PDB entry 7TMC | electron microscopy, 3.25 A resolution | chains A and B of the 3 polymer chains in the assembly

[Chain A (and B)]
Molecule: Transmembrane protein 106B
Organism: Homo sapiens
Notes: chain B of this document is another copy of the same molecule, construct and numbering; everything in this record applies to it too
UniProt: Q9NUM4 (T106B_HUMAN); numbering as in UniProt (aligned over 1-274)
Chain sequence (274 residues; each row starts with the number of its first residue):
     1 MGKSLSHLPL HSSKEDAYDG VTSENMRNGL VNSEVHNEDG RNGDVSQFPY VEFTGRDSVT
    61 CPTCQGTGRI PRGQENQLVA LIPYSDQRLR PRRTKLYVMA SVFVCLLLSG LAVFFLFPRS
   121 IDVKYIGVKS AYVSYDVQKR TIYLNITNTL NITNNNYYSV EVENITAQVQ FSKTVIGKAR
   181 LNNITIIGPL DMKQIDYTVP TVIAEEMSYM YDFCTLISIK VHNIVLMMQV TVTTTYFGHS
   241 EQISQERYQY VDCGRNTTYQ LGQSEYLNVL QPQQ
Disordered / not traced: 1-119, 255-274
Disulfides: C214-C253
Covalently attached groups: N-acetylglucosamine (NAG) linked to N145, N151, N164, N183
Curated features (UniProtKB/Swiss-Prot):
  - modified residue: S33 (Phosphoserine)
  - lipidation: G2 (N-myristoyl glycine)
  - glycosylation (N-linked (GlcNAc...) asparagine): N145, N151, N164, N183, N256
  - natural variant: D252 (D252N: In HLD16)
  - mutagenesis: M210 to F213 (Highly decreased number of infected cells by SARS-CoV-2. No effect on infection with HCoV-229E), M210 (M210A: Decreased number of infected cells by SARS-CoV-2. No effect on infection with HCoV-229E), F213 (F213A: Decreased number of infected cells by SARS-CoV-2. No effect on infection with HCoV-229E)
What the authors report for this chain:
  - post-translational modification sites: N145, N151, N164, N183

[Interface between chain A and chain B]
Pairs across the interface - 300 pairs, chain A then chain B:
  S120(A) - S120(B)  hydrogen bond (backbone-backbone)
  I121(A) - S120(B)  hydrogen bond (backbone-backbone)
  I121(A) - I121(B)
  D122(A) - I121(B)  hydrogen bond (backbone-backbone)
  D122(A) - D122(B)
  D122(A) - V123(B)
  D122(A) - K124(B)  salt bridge
  V123(A) - V123(B)
  K124(A) - V123(B)  hydrogen bond (backbone-backbone)
  K124(A) - K124(B)
  K124(A) - Y125(B)  hydrogen bond (backbone-backbone)
  Y125(A) - Y125(B)  hydrophobic
  I126(A) - Y125(B)  hydrogen bond (backbone-backbone)
  I126(A) - I126(B)  hydrophobic
  I126(A) - G127(B)  hydrogen bond (backbone-backbone)
  G127(A) - G127(B)
  V128(A) - V128(B)  hydrogen bond (backbone-backbone)
  V128(A) - K129(B)  hydrogen bond (backbone-backbone)
  K129(A) - K129(B)
  S130(A) - I126(B)
  S130(A) - K129(B)  hydrogen bond (backbone-backbone)
  S130(A) - S130(B)
  S130(A) - A131(B)  hydrogen bond (backbone-backbone)
  A131(A) - A131(B)
  Y132(A) - A131(B)  hydrogen bond (backbone-backbone)
  Y132(A) - Y132(B)  hydrogen bond (backbone-backbone)
  V133(A) - Y132(B)  hydrogen bond (backbone-backbone)
  V133(A) - V133(B)
  V133(A) - S134(B)  hydrogen bond (backbone-backbone)
  S134(A) - S134(B)
  Y135(A) - S134(B)  hydrogen bond (backbone-backbone)
  Y135(A) - D136(B)
  D136(A) - D136(B)
  V137(A) - D136(B)  hydrogen bond (backbone-backbone)
  V137(A) - Q138(B)
  Q138(A) - Q138(B)
  Q138(A) - K139(B)
  Q138(A) - T141(B)
  K139(A) - K139(B)
  R140(A) - K139(B)  hydrogen bond (backbone-backbone)
  R140(A) - R140(B)
  T141(A) - R140(B)
  T141(A) - T141(B)
  T141(A) - I142(B)  hydrogen bond (backbone-backbone)
  I142(A) - I142(B)
  Y143(A) - I142(B)  hydrogen bond (backbone-backbone)
  Y143(A) - Y143(B)  hydrophobic
  Y143(A) - L144(B)  hydrogen bond (backbone-backbone)
  Y143(A) - I146(B)
  L144(A) - L144(B)
  L144(A) - N145(B)  hydrogen bond (backbone-backbone)
  N145(A) - N145(B)
  I146(A) - N145(B)
  I146(A) - I146(B)
  I146(A) - T147(B)  hydrogen bond (backbone-backbone)
  N148(A) - Y135(B)
  N148(A) - I146(B)
  N148(A) - T147(B)
  N148(A) - N148(B)
  N148(A) - T149(B)  hydrogen bond (backbone-backbone)
  T149(A) - T149(B)
  L150(A) - Y135(B)
  L150(A) - T149(B)  hydrogen bond (backbone-backbone)
  L150(A) - N151(B)
  N151(A) - N151(B)
  I152(A) - Y132(B)
  I152(A) - N151(B)  hydrogen bond (backbone-backbone)
  I152(A) - I152(B)
  I152(A) - T153(B)  hydrogen bond (backbone-backbone)
  T153(A) - T153(B)
  N154(A) - Y132(B)  hydrogen bond
  N154(A) - T153(B)  hydrogen bond (backbone-backbone)
  N154(A) - N154(B)
  N154(A) - N155(B)
  N154(A) - N156(B)
  N155(A) - N155(B)  hydrogen bond
  N156(A) - N155(B)  hydrogen bond (backbone-backbone)
  N156(A) - N156(B)
  N156(A) - Y157(B)  hydrogen bond (backbone-backbone)
  Y157(A) - Y157(B)  hydrophobic
  Y158(A) - I121(B)  hydrophobic
  Y158(A) - Y157(B)  hydrogen bond (backbone-backbone)
  Y158(A) - Y158(B)  hydrophobic
  Y158(A) - S159(B)  hydrogen bond (backbone-backbone)
  V160(A) - I121(B)  hydrophobic
  V160(A) - V160(B)  hydrophobic
  V160(A) - E161(B)  hydrogen bond (backbone-backbone)
  E161(A) - E161(B)
  V162(A) - S159(B)
  V162(A) - V162(B)
  E163(A) - V162(B)  hydrogen bond (backbone-backbone)
  E163(A) - N164(B)
  N164(A) - N164(B)  hydrogen bond
  I165(A) - N164(B)  hydrogen bond (backbone-backbone)
  I165(A) - I165(B)
  I165(A) - T166(B)  hydrogen bond (backbone-backbone)
  T166(A) - T166(B)
  T166(A) - A167(B)  hydrogen bond (backbone-backbone)
  A167(A) - A167(B)
  Q168(A) - A167(B)
  Q168(A) - Q168(B)  hydrogen bond
  Q168(A) - V169(B)  hydrogen bond (backbone-backbone)
  Q168(A) - F237(B)
  V169(A) - V169(B)
  Q170(A) - Q168(B)
  Q170(A) - V169(B)  hydrogen bond (backbone-backbone)
  Q170(A) - Q170(B)  hydrogen bond
  Q170(A) - F171(B)  hydrogen bond (backbone-backbone)
  Q170(A) - T235(B)
  Q170(A) - Y236(B)  hydrogen bond (side chain-backbone)
  F171(A) - F171(B)
  S172(A) - F171(B)  hydrogen bond (side chain-backbone)
  S172(A) - S172(B)
  S172(A) - K173(B)  hydrogen bond (backbone-backbone)
  K173(A) - K173(B)
  T174(A) - K173(B)  hydrogen bond (backbone-backbone)
  T174(A) - T174(B)
  T174(A) - V175(B)  hydrogen bond (backbone-backbone)
  V175(A) - V175(B)
  I176(A) - V175(B)  hydrogen bond (backbone-backbone)
  I176(A) - I176(B)  hydrophobic
  G177(A) - G177(B)
  K178(A) - G177(B)  hydrogen bond (backbone-backbone)
  K178(A) - K178(B)  hydrogen bond (backbone-backbone)
  A179(A) - A179(B)
  A179(A) - R180(B)  hydrogen bond (backbone-backbone)
  R180(A) - R180(B)
  L181(A) - R180(B)  hydrogen bond (backbone-backbone)
  L181(A) - L181(B)
  L181(A) - N182(B)  hydrogen bond (backbone-backbone)
  N182(A) - N182(B)  hydrogen bond
  N182(A) - N183(B)
  N183(A) - N182(B)
  N183(A) - N183(B)  hydrogen bond
  I184(A) - N183(B)  hydrogen bond (backbone-backbone)
  I184(A) - I184(B)
  I184(A) - T185(B)  hydrogen bond (backbone-backbone)
  T185(A) - T185(B)
  I186(A) - T185(B)  hydrogen bond (backbone-backbone)
  I186(A) - I186(B)
  I186(A) - I187(B)  hydrogen bond (backbone-backbone)
  I187(A) - I187(B)  hydrophobic
  G188(A) - I187(B)  hydrogen bond (backbone-backbone)
  G188(A) - G188(B)  hydrogen bond (backbone-backbone)
  G188(A) - P189(B)
  P189(A) - P189(B)
  L190(A) - P189(B)  hydrogen bond (backbone-backbone)
  L190(A) - L190(B)
  L190(A) - D191(B)  hydrogen bond (backbone-backbone)
  D191(A) - I187(B)
  D191(A) - D191(B)
  M192(A) - D191(B)  hydrogen bond (backbone-backbone)
  M192(A) - M192(B)  hydrophobic
  M192(A) - K193(B)  hydrogen bond (backbone-backbone)
  M192(A) - I195(B)  hydrophobic
  K193(A) - K193(B)
  Q194(A) - K193(B)  hydrogen bond (backbone-backbone)
  Q194(A) - Q194(B)
  I195(A) - Q194(B)  hydrogen bond (backbone-backbone)
  I195(A) - I195(B)
  I195(A) - D196(B)  hydrogen bond (backbone-backbone)
  D196(A) - D196(B)
  Y197(A) - D196(B)  hydrogen bond (backbone-backbone)
  Y197(A) - Y197(B)  hydrophobic
  Y197(A) - T198(B)  hydrogen bond (backbone-backbone)
  T198(A) - T198(B)
  V199(A) - T198(B)
  V199(A) - V199(B)
  T201(A) - P200(B)
  T201(A) - T201(B)
  T201(A) - V202(B)  hydrogen bond (backbone-backbone)
  V202(A) - V202(B)
  I203(A) - V202(B)  hydrogen bond (backbone-backbone)
  I203(A) - I203(B)
  I203(A) - A204(B)  hydrogen bond (backbone-backbone)
  A204(A) - A204(B)
  E205(A) - A204(B)  hydrogen bond (backbone-backbone)
  E205(A) - E205(B)
  E205(A) - E206(B)  hydrogen bond (backbone-backbone)
  E205(A) - S208(B)  hydrogen bond (backbone-side chain)
  E205(A) - Y209(B)
  E206(A) - E206(B)
  E206(A) - S208(B)
  M207(A) - E206(B)  hydrogen bond (backbone-backbone)
  M207(A) - M207(B)
  M207(A) - S208(B)  hydrogen bond (backbone-side chain)
  S208(A) - S208(B)  hydrogen bond (backbone-side chain)
  S208(A) - Y209(B)  hydrogen bond (backbone-backbone)
  Y209(A) - Y209(B)  hydrophobic
  M210(A) - Y209(B)  hydrogen bond (backbone-backbone)
  M210(A) - M210(B)
  M210(A) - Y211(B)  hydrogen bond (backbone-backbone)
  Y211(A) - Y211(B)  hydrophobic
  D212(A) - Y211(B)  hydrogen bond (backbone-backbone)
  D212(A) - D212(B)
  D212(A) - F213(B)  hydrogen bond (backbone-backbone)
  F213(A) - F213(B)
  F213(A) - C253(B)
  C214(A) - F213(B)  hydrogen bond (backbone-backbone)
  C214(A) - C214(B)
  T215(A) - C214(B)  hydrogen bond (backbone-backbone)
  T215(A) - T215(B)
  T215(A) - L216(B)  hydrogen bond (backbone-backbone)
  L216(A) - L216(B)
  I217(A) - L216(B)  hydrogen bond (backbone-backbone)
  I217(A) - I217(B)
  I217(A) - S218(B)  hydrogen bond (backbone-backbone)
  S218(A) - S218(B)
  I219(A) - S218(B)  hydrogen bond (backbone-backbone)
  I219(A) - I219(B)  hydrophobic
  I219(A) - K220(B)
  K220(A) - Y197(B)
  K220(A) - I219(B)
  K220(A) - K220(B)  hydrogen bond (backbone-backbone)
  K220(A) - V221(B)
  V221(A) - V221(B)
  H222(A) - V221(B)  hydrogen bond (backbone-backbone)
  H222(A) - H222(B)  hydrogen bond
  H222(A) - N223(B)  hydrogen bond (backbone-backbone)
  N223(A) - N223(B)  hydrogen bond
  N223(A) - I224(B)  hydrogen bond (backbone-backbone)
  N223(A) - Y248(B)
  I224(A) - I224(B)  hydrophobic
  I224(A) - S244(B)
  I224(A) - E246(B)
  V225(A) - I224(B)  hydrogen bond (backbone-backbone)
  V225(A) - V225(B)
  V225(A) - L226(B)  hydrogen bond (backbone-backbone)
  L226(A) - I224(B)  hydrophobic
  L226(A) - L226(B)
  L226(A) - Q242(B)
  M227(A) - L226(B)  hydrogen bond (backbone-backbone)
  M227(A) - M227(B)
  M227(A) - M228(B)  hydrogen bond (backbone-backbone)
  M227(A) - Q242(B)
  M228(A) - M228(B)
  M228(A) - S240(B)
  M228(A) - Q242(B)
  Q229(A) - M228(B)  hydrogen bond (backbone-backbone)
  Q229(A) - Q229(B)  hydrogen bond
  V230(A) - P189(B)
  V230(A) - Q229(B)  hydrogen bond (backbone-backbone)
  V230(A) - V230(B)
  V230(A) - T231(B)  hydrogen bond (backbone-backbone)
  T231(A) - Q229(B)
  T231(A) - T231(B)
  T231(A) - V232(B)
  T231(A) - T234(B)
  V232(A) - V232(B)  hydrogen bond (backbone-backbone)
  T233(A) - V232(B)  hydrogen bond (backbone-backbone)
  T233(A) - T233(B)
  T233(A) - T234(B)  hydrogen bond (backbone-backbone)
  T234(A) - T234(B)
  T235(A) - T234(B)  hydrogen bond (backbone-backbone)
  T235(A) - T235(B)
  T235(A) - Y236(B)  hydrogen bond (backbone-backbone)
  Y236(A) - Y236(B)  hydrophobic
  Y236(A) - S240(B)  hydrogen bond
  F237(A) - Y236(B)
  F237(A) - F237(B)
  F237(A) - G238(B)  hydrogen bond (backbone-backbone)
  G238(A) - G238(B)
  H239(A) - S120(B)
  H239(A) - G238(B)  hydrogen bond (backbone-backbone)
  H239(A) - H239(B)
  H239(A) - S240(B)  hydrogen bond (backbone-backbone)
  S240(A) - S240(B)
  E241(A) - S120(B)  hydrogen bond
  E241(A) - H239(B)  salt bridge
  E241(A) - S240(B)  hydrogen bond (backbone-backbone)
  E241(A) - E241(B)
  E241(A) - Q242(B)  hydrogen bond (backbone-backbone)
  Q242(A) - Q242(B)  hydrogen bond
  I243(A) - V123(B)  hydrophobic
  I243(A) - Q242(B)  hydrogen bond (backbone-backbone)
  I243(A) - I243(B)
  I243(A) - S244(B)  hydrogen bond (backbone-backbone)
  S244(A) - S244(B)
  Q245(A) - V123(B)
  Q245(A) - Y125(B)
  Q245(A) - S244(B)  hydrogen bond (backbone-backbone)
  Q245(A) - Q245(B)  hydrogen bond
  Q245(A) - E246(B)  hydrogen bond (backbone-backbone)
  E246(A) - E246(B)
  R247(A) - Y125(B)
  R247(A) - E246(B)
  R247(A) - R247(B)
  R247(A) - Y248(B)  hydrogen bond (backbone-backbone)
  Y248(A) - Y248(B)  hydrophobic
  Q249(A) - Y248(B)  hydrogen bond (backbone-backbone)
  Q249(A) - Q249(B)
  Q249(A) - Y250(B)  hydrogen bond (backbone-backbone)
  Y250(A) - Y250(B)  hydrophobic
  Y250(A) - V251(B)  hydrogen bond (backbone-backbone)
  V251(A) - V251(B)
  D252(A) - V251(B)  hydrogen bond (backbone-backbone)
  D252(A) - D252(B)
  D252(A) - C253(B)  hydrogen bond (backbone-backbone)
  C253(A) - C253(B)
  G254(A) - C253(B)
Interface residues without a listed pair, chain A (135 interface residues in all): T147, S159, P200
Interface residues without a listed pair, chain B (135 interface residues in all): V137, L150, E163, G254

[Summary]
The chain A/chain B interface involves 135 residues from each chain; the contacts include 131 hydrogen bonds
and 2 salt bridges. Polar pairs include D122(A)-K124(B), E241(A)-H239(B) and N154(A)-Y132(B). From UniProt: 4
mutagenesis sites on chain A. The paper reports modification sites N145(A), N151(A) and N164(A) among others.
Both chains are Transmembrane protein 106B (Homo sapiens). Entry 7TMC (TMEM106B singlet filament extracted
from MSTD neurodegenerative human brain) was determined by electron microscopy, deposited together with 8F9K.
